PDB entry 1W0K | X-ray diffraction, 2.85 A resolution | chains A and G of the 7 polymer chains in the assembly

[Chain A]
Molecule: ATP synthase alpha chain heart isoform, mitochondrial precursor
From: Bos taurus
Notes: EC 3.6.3.14
Reference sequence: P19483 (ATP0_BOVIN); residues 1-510 here correspond to UniProt positions 44-553 (UniProt number = residue number + 43)
Sequence (510 residues; numbered 1 to 510; the number before each row is that of its first residue):
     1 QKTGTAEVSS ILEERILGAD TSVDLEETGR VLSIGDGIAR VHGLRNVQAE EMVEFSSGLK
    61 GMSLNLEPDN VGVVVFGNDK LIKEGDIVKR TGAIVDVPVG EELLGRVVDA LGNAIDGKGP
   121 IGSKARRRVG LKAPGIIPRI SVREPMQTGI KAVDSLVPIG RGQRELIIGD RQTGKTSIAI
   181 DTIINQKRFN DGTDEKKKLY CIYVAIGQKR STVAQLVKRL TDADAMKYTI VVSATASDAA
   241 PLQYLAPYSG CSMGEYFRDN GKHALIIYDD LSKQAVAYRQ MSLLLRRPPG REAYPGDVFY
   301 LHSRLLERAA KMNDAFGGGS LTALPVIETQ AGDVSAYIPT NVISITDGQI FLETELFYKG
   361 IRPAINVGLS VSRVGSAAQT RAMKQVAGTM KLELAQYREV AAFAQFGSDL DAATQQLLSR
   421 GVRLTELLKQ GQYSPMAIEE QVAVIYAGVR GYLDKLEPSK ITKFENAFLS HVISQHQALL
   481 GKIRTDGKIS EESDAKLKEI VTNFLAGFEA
Not modelled in the structure: 1-23
Construct notes: cloning artifact (481)
Metal / ion sites: Mg2+: Thr176 (together with ADP)
Small-molecule neighbours: ADP (adenosine-5'-diphosphate): Asp170, Arg171, Gln172, Thr173, Gly174, Lys175, Thr176, Ser177, Phe357, Arg362, Pro363, Gln430, Gly431, Gln432
UniProt features mapped onto this chain:
  - binding site (ATP): Gln172, Gly174, Lys175, Thr176, Ser177, Gln430, Gln432
  - binding site (Mg(2+)): Thr176, Asp269
  - site: Ser370 (Required for activity)
  - modified residue: Gln1 (Pyrrolidone carboxylic acid), Ser10 (Phosphoserine), Ser22 (Phosphoserine), Ser33 (Phosphoserine), Ser63 (Phosphoserine), Lys80 (N6-acetyllysine), Lys83 (N6-acetyllysine), Lys89 (N6-acetyllysine), Thr91 (Phosphothreonine), Lys118 (N6-acetyllysine), Ser123 (Phosphoserine), Lys124 (N6-acetyllysine), Ser141 (Phosphoserine), Arg161 (Omega-N-methylarginine), Lys187 (N6-acetyllysine), Lys196 (N6-acetyllysine), Lys197 (N6-acetyllysine), Lys218 (N6-acetyllysine), Lys262 (N6-acetyllysine), Lys384 (N6-acetyllysine) and 6 more in UniProt
  - glycosylation: Ser33 (O-linked (GlcNAc) serine)
What the authors report for this chain:
  - binding site for ADP: Arg373

[Chain G]
Molecule: ATP synthase gamma chain, mitochondrial precursor
From: Bos taurus
Notes: EC 3.6.3.14
Reference sequence: P05631 (ATPG_BOVIN); residues 1-272 here correspond to UniProt positions 26-297 (UniProt number = residue number + 25)
Sequence (272 residues; numbered 1 to 272; the number before each row is that of its first residue):
     1 ATLKDITRRL KSIKNIQKIT KSMKMVAAAK YARAERELKP ARVYGVGSLA LYEKADIKTP
    61 EDKKKHLIIG VSSDRGLCGA IHSSVAKQMK SEAANLAAAG KEVKIIGVGD KIRSILHRTH
   121 SDQFLVTFKE VGRRPPTFGD ASVIALELLN SGYEFDEGSI IFNRFRSVIS YKTEEKPIFS
   181 LDTISSAESM SIYDDIDADV LRNYQEYSLA NIIYYSLKES TTSEQSARMT AMDNASKNAS
   241 EMIDKLTLTF NRTRQAVITK ELIEIISGAA AL
Not modelled in the structure: 45-76, 91-208
UniProt features mapped onto this chain:
  - modified residue: Lys14 (N6-acetyllysine), Lys24 (N6-succinyllysine), Lys30 (N6-acetyllysine), Lys90 (N6-acetyllysine), Ser121 (Phosphoserine), Lys129 (N6-acetyllysine), Lys172 (N6-acetyllysine), Lys245 (N6-succinyllysine)

[Interface between chain A and chain G]
Pairs across the interface (18):
  Arg286(A) - Leu272(G)
  Pro289(A) - Ile265(G)  hydrophobic
  Pro289(A) - Ala269(G)  hydrophobic
  Gly290(A) - Leu262(G)
  Gly290(A) - Ile265(G)
  Arg291(A) - Leu262(G)
  Glu292(A) - Ile265(G)
  Ala293(A) - Ile265(G)
  Ala331(A) - Lys4(G)
  Glu355(A) - Lys11(G)  salt bridge
  Ala402(A) - Asn15(G)
  Ala402(A) - Lys18(G)
  Ala402(A) - Ile19(G)
  Phe403(A) - Lys18(G)
  Phe403(A) - Ser22(G)
  Phe406(A) - Ile19(G)  hydrophobic
  Asp409(A) - Val26(G)
  Asp409(A) - Lys30(G)
Interface residues without a listed pair, chain G (14 interface residues in all): Ile258, Ile266

[In short]
Chain A and chain G form an interface of 12 and 14 residues respectively, with 1 salt bridge. Its one
salt-bridged contact is Glu355(A)-Lys11(G). Chain A binds ADP. From UniProt: 7 ATP-binding residues and
Mg2+-binding residues Thr176(A) and Asp269(A) on chain A. From the paper: a binding site for ADP at Arg373(A).
Here chain A is ATP synthase alpha chain heart isoform, mitochondrial precursor and chain G is ATP synthase
gamma chain, mitochondrial precursor, both from Bos taurus. Entry 1W0K (ADP inhibited bovine F1-ATPase) was
determined by X-ray diffraction, deposited together with 1W0J.
